PDB entry 8BPE | electron microscopy, 3.63 A resolution | chains I and L of the 19 polymer chains in the assembly

== Chain I ==
Protein: Fas apoptotic inhibitory molecule 3
Source organism: Homo sapiens
UniProtKB: O60667 (FAIM3_HUMAN); residue numbers follow UniProt; this construct covers 18-251
Sequence (234 residues; each row starts with the number of its first residue):
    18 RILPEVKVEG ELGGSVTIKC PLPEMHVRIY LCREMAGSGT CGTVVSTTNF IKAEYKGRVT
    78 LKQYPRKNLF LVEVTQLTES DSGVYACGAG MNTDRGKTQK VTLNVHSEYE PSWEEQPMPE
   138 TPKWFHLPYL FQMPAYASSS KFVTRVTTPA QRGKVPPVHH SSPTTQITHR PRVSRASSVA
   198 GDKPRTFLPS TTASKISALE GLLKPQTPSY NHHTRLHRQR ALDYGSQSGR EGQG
Unresolved in the structure: 18, 125-251
Disulfide bonds: C37-C104
Curated features (UniProtKB/Swiss-Prot):
  - region: P40 to R45 (CDR1), G59 to A70 (CDR2), A106 to T115 (CDR3)
  - modified residue: T92 (Phosphothreonine)
  - mutagenesis: R45 (R45A: Completely abolishes interaction with IgM resulting in impaired IgM internalization), F67 (F67A: Completely abolishes interaction with IgM; when associated with A-69), K69 (K69A: Completely abolishes interaction with IgM; when associated with A-67), N109 (N109A: Displays reduced interaction with IgM; when associated with A-112), R112 (R112A: Displays reduced interaction with IgM; when associated with A-109), T164 (T164A: Impairs O-glycosylation and trafficking to the plasma membrane; when associated with A-165), T165 (T165A: Impairs O-glycosylation and trafficking to the plasma membrane; when associated with A-164), S178 (S178A: Impairs O-glycosylation and trafficking to the plasma membrane; when associated with A-179, A-181, A-182 and A-185), S179 (S179A: Impairs O-glycosylation and trafficking to the plasma membrane; when associated with A-178, A-181, A-182 and A-185), T181 (T181A: Impairs O-glycosylation and trafficking to the plasma membrane; when associated with A-178, A-179, A-182 and A-185), T182 (T182A: Impairs O-glycosylation and trafficking to the plasma membrane; when associated with A-178, A-179, A-181 and A-185), T185 (T185A: Impairs O-glycosylation and trafficking to the plasma membrane; when associated with A-178, A-179, A-181 and A-182), 1 further mutagenesis entry in UniProt

== Chain L ==
Protein: Immunoglobulin heavy constant mu
Source organism: Homo sapiens
Sequence (348 residues; row label = number of the first residue in the row):
   229 IAELPPKVSV FVPPRDGFFG NPRKSKLICQ ATGFSPRQIQ VSWLREGKQV GSGVTTDQVQ
   289 AEAKESGPTT YKVTSTLTIK ESDWLGQSMF TCRVDHRGLT FQQNASSMCV PDQDTAIRVF
   349 AIPPSFASIF LTKSTKLTCL VTDLTTYDSV TISWTRQNGE AVKTHTNISE SHPNATFSAV
   409 GEASICEDDW NSGERFTCTV THTDLPSPLK QTISRPKGVA LHRPDVYLLP PAREQLNLRE
   469 SATITCLVTG FSPADVFVQW MQRGQPLSPE KYVTSAPMPE PQAPGRYFAH SILTVSEEEW
   529 NTGETYTCVV AHEALPNRVT ERTVDKSTGK PTLYNVSLVM SDTAGTCY
Unresolved in the structure: 229-448
Disulfide bonds: C474-C536
Covalent attachments: N-acetylglucosamine (NAG) linked to N563
Reported in the primary citation:
  - specificity-determining residues: R467, R514 (proposed by the authors, not directly observed)
  - specificity-determining residues: R467, R514 (by similarity / conservation)

== Chain I / chain L interface ==
Contacting residue pairs (8; chain I residue first):
  G107(I) - Y576(L)
  M108(I) - Y576(L)  hydrogen bond (backbone-side chain)
  N109(I) - Y576(L)  hydrogen bond (backbone-side chain)
  R112(I) - T571(L)  hydrogen bond (side chain-backbone)
  R112(I) - A572(L)
  R112(I) - C575(L)
  R112(I) - Y576(L)
  G113(I) - Y576(L)

== Summary ==
Chain I and chain L form an interface of 5 and 4 residues respectively, with 3 hydrogen bonds. Among the polar
pairs are M108(I)-Y576(L), N109(I)-Y576(L) and R112(I)-T571(L). N-acetylglucosamine is covalently linked to
N563(L). Curated annotation (UniProt) lists 13 mutagenesis sites on chain I. From the paper: specificity
determinants R467(L) and R514(L).
Chain I is Fas apoptotic inhibitory molecule 3 and chain L is Immunoglobulin heavy constant mu, both from Homo
sapiens; the structure, 8:1 binding of FcMR on IgM pentameric core, was determined by electron microscopy
together with 8BPF and 8BPG from the same study.
